PDB entry 3NID | X-ray diffraction, 2.30 A resolution | chains A and H of the 4 polymer chains in the assembly

== Chain A ==
Molecule: Integrin alpha-IIb
From: Homo sapiens
Notes: fragment: Integrin alpha-IIb, residues 32-488
UniProt: P08514 (ITA2B_HUMAN); residues 1-457 here correspond to UniProt positions 32-488 (UniProt number = residue number + 31)
Amino-acid sequence (457 residues; numbered 1 to 457; the number before each row is that of its first residue):
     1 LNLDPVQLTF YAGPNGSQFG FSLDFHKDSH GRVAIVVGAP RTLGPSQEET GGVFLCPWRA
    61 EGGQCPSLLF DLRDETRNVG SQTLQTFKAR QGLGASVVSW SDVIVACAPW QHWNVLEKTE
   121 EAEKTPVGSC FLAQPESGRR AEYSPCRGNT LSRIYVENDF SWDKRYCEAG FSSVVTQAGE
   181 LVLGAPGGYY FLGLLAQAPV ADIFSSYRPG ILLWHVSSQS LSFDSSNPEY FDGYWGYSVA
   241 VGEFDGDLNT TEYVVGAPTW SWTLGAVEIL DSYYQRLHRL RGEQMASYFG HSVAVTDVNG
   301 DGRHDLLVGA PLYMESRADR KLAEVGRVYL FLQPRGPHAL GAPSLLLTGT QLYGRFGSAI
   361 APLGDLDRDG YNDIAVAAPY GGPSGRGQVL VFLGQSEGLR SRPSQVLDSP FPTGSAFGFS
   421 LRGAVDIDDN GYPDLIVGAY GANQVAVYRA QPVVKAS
Not modelled in the structure: 455-457
Disulfide bonds: Cys56-Cys65, Cys107-Cys130, Cys146-Cys167
Ion coordination: Ca2+ site 1: Glu243, Asp245, Asp247, Thr250, Glu252; Ca2+ site 2: Asp297, Asn299, Asp301, Arg303, Asp305; Ca2+ site 3: Asp365, Asp367, Asp369, Tyr371, Asp373; Ca2+ site 4: Asp426, Asp428, Asn430, Tyr432, Asp434
What the authors report for this chain:
  - specificity-determining residues: Tyr190, Asp232
  - mutagenesis - Y190F (Kd 80muM), D232H (Kd 1000muM): decreased binding to RUC-1
  - mutagenesis - Y190F, D232H: unchanged binding to Fibrinogen

== Chain H ==
Molecule: Monoclonal antibody 10E5 heavy chain
From: Mus musculus
Notes: antibody fragment or engineered binder
Amino-acid sequence (221 residues; each row starts with the number of its first residue):
     1 EVQLQQSGAE LVKPGASVKL SCTASGFNIK DTYVHWVKQR PEQGLEWIGR IDPANGYTKY
    61 DPKFQGKATI TADTSSNTAY LQLSSLTSED TAVYYCVRPL YDYYAMDYWG QGTSVTVSSA
   121 KTTAPSVYPL APVCGDTTGS SVTLGCLVKG YFPEPVTLTW NSGSLSSGVH TFPAVLQSDL
   181 YTLSSSVTVT SSTWPSQSIT CNVAHPASST KVDKKIEPRG P
Not modelled in the structure: 135-137, 220-221
Disulfide bonds: Cys22-Cys96, Cys146-Cys201

== How chain A and chain H interact ==
Residue-residue contacts - 21 pairs, chain A then chain H:
  Arg77(A) - Asp102(H)  salt bridge
  Val79(A) - Tyr104(H)  hydrophobic
  Gly80(A) - Tyr104(H)
  Gln82(A) - Tyr104(H)  hydrogen bond
  Leu84(A) - Tyr104(H)
  Glu117(A) - Lys59(H)  salt bridge
  Asn149(A) - Tyr33(H)  hydrogen bond
  Asn149(A) - Tyr104(H)  hydrogen bond
  Ile154(A) - Tyr57(H)
  Asn158(A) - Tyr57(H)  hydrogen bond
  Ser205(A) - Tyr101(H)
  Ser206(A) - Tyr101(H)
  Ile211(A) - Asp102(H)
  Leu213(A) - Tyr103(H)  hydrogen bond (backbone-backbone)
  Leu213(A) - Tyr104(H)
  Trp214(A) - Tyr101(H)
  Trp214(A) - Tyr103(H)
  His215(A) - Asp31(H)  hydrogen bond (side chain-backbone)
  His215(A) - Thr32(H)
  His215(A) - Tyr101(H)  hydrogen bond (backbone-backbone)
  His215(A) - Tyr103(H)
Interface residues without a listed pair, chain A (16 interface residues in all): Arg147
Interface residues without a listed pair, chain H (11 interface residues in all): Pro99, Leu100

== Summary ==
16 residues of chain A face 11 of chain H across their interface; the contacts include 7 hydrogen bonds and 2
salt bridges. Polar pairs include Arg77(A)-Asp102(H), Glu117(A)-Lys59(H) and Gln82(A)-Tyr104(H). The paper
reports that Y190F and D232H of chain A reduce binding to RUC-1; specificity determinants Tyr190(A) and
Asp232(A).
Chain A is Integrin alpha-IIb (Homo sapiens) and chain H is Monoclonal antibody 10E5 heavy chain (Mus
musculus); the structure, The Closed Headpiece of Integrin alphaIIB beta3 and its Complex with an alpahIIB
beta3 -Specific Antagonist ..., was determined by X-ray diffraction (same publication as 3NIF and 3NIG).
